PDB entry 4X28 | X-ray diffraction, 1.99 A resolution | chains A and D of the 4 polymer chains in the assembly

# Chain A
Protein: Acyl-CoA dehydrogenase
Organism: Mycobacterium tuberculosis (strain ATCC 25618 / H37Rv)
UniProt: I6YCA3 (I6YCA3_MYCTU); residues 1-400 here = UniProt positions 1-400
Amino-acid sequence (400 residues; each row starts with the number of its first residue):
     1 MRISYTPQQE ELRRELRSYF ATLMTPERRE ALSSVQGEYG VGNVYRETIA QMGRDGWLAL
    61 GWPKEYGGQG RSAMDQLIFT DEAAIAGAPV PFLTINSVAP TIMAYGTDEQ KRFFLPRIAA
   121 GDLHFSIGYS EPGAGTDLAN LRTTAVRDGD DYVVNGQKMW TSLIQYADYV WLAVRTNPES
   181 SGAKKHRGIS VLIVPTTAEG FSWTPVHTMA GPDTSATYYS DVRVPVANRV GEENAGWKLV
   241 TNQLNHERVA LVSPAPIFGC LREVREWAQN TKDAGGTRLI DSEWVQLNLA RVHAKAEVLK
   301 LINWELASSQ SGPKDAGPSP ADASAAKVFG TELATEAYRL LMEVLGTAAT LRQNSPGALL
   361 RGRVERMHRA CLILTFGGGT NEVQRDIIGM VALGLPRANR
Disordered / not traced: 36-42, 311-316, 400
Modified residues: Mse1, Mse24, Mse52, Mse74, Mse103, Mse159, Mse209, Mse342, Mse367, Mse390 (selenomethionine; parent Met)
Curated features (UniProtKB/Swiss-Prot):
  - active site: E247 (Proton acceptor)
  - binding site (FAD): I127 to S130, T136, S162, T380 to E382
  - mutagenesis: E247 (E247A: Loss of dehydrogenase activity)
Residues lining bound ligands: dihydroflavine-adenine dinucleotide (FDA): I127, G128, Y129, S130, G135, T136, Mse159, W160, T161, S162, T208, T214, I373, F376, G377, G378, T380, E382, V383
Reported in the primary citation:
  - binding site for dihydroflavine-adenine dinucleotide: S130, T136, S162
  - catalytic residues: E247
  - mutagenesis - E247A: abolished catalytic activity

# Chain D
Protein: Acyl-CoA dehydrogenase
Organism: Mycobacterium tuberculosis (strain ATCC 25618 / H37Rv)
UniProt: I6Y3Q0 (I6Y3Q0_MYCTU); residue numbers follow UniProt; this construct covers 1-373
Amino-acid sequence (373 residues; each row starts with the number of its first residue):
     1 MDFTTTEAAQ DLGGLVDTIV DAVCTPEHQR ELDKLEQRFD RELWRKLIDA GILSSAAPES
    61 LGGDGFGVLE QVAVLVALGH QLAAVPYLES VVLAAGALAR FGSPELQQGW GVSAVSGDRI
   121 LTVALDGEMG EGPVQAAGTG HGYRLTGTRT QVGYGPVADA FLVPAETDSG AAVFLVAAGD
   181 PGVAVTALAT TGLGSVGHLE LNGAKVDAAR RVGGTDVAVW LGTLSTLSRT AFQLGVLERG
   241 LQMTAEYART REQFDRPIGS FQAVGQRLAD GYIDVKGLRL TLTQAAWRVA EDSLASRECP
   301 QPADIDVATA GFWAAEAGHR VAHTIVHVHG GVGVDTDHPV HRYFLAAKQT EFALGGATGQ
   361 LRRIGRELAE TPA
Disordered / not traced: 293-301
Modified residues: Mse1 (selenomethionine; parent Met); Mse129 (selenomethionine; parent Met); Mse243 (selenomethionine; parent Met)
Curated features (UniProtKB/Swiss-Prot):
  - binding site (FAD): R251, H327, G331
Residues lining bound ligands: dihydroflavine-adenine dinucleotide (FDA): Y247, R251, Q253, F254, I258, F261, V264, H327, V328, H329, G330, G331, V334

# Interface between chain A and chain D
Contacting residue pairs (82):
  P132(A) with R251(D), hydrogen bond (backbone-side chain)
  G133(A) with Q253(D), hydrogen bond (backbone-side chain)
  A134(A) with Q253(D)
  G135(A) with Q253(D), hydrogen bond (backbone-side chain)
  T136(A) with Q253(D), hydrogen bond (backbone-side chain); F254(D)
  D137(A) with Q253(D), hydrogen bond (backbone-side chain); F254(D), hydrogen bond (side chain-backbone)
  Mse159(A) with D335(D)
  W160(A) with G331(D); V332(D)
  K184(A) with D255(D), salt bridge
  V206(A) with D335(D)
  H207(A) with D335(D); T336(D), hydrogen bond (backbone-backbone)
  T208(A) with V334(D); T336(D)
  Mse209(A) with G333(D); V334(D), hydrogen bond (backbone-backbone); T336(D); H341(D); F344(D), hydrophobic; L345(D), hydrophobic
  W267(A) with Mse129(D), hydrophobic
  T271(A) with G130(D)
  K272(A) with G130(D)
  L279(A) with Mse129(D), hydrophobic
  W284(A) with T358(D); R362(D)
  T335(A) with H319(D); H323(D)
  R339(A) with A315(D); E316(D), salt bridge; H319(D); E351(D), salt bridge; F352(D); A357(D)
  Mse342(A) with F352(D), hydrophobic
  E343(A) with F352(D); A357(D), hydrogen bond (side chain-backbone); T358(D), hydrogen bond
  L345(A) with Mse129(D)
  T347(A) with D126(D); G127(D), hydrogen bond (side chain-backbone); Mse129(D); T150(D); Q151(D), hydrogen bond (backbone-side chain)
  T350(A) with Q151(D), hydrogen bond; A189(D); T190(D); T191(D), hydrogen bond (backbone-backbone); Q349(D), hydrogen bond; F352(D)
  L351(A) with Q151(D); L188(D), hydrophobic; A189(D); T190(D)
  R352(A) with A189(D), hydrogen bond (backbone-backbone); T190(D), hydrogen bond (side chain-backbone); T191(D), hydrogen bond (side chain-backbone); L193(D); L345(D)
  S355(A) with L188(D); A189(D), hydrogen bond (side chain-backbone)
  P356(A) with T186(D); A187(D); L188(D)
  E365(A) with T191(D), hydrogen bond
  H368(A) with T191(D); F344(D); K348(D)
  R369(A) with L345(D)
  L372(A) with H323(D); F344(D), hydrophobic
  T375(A) with H327(D), hydrogen bond
  F376(A) with H327(D); G330(D); G331(D)
  T380(A) with H327(D), hydrogen bond
  E382(A) with A263(D); H327(D), salt bridge
  N399(A) with R256(D)
Other interface residues (no listed pair), chain A (46 interface residues in all): N140, A210, N288, V344, G346, A348, A349, N381
Other interface residues (no listed pair), chain D (47 interface residues in all): E128, E252, F261, V264, V326, G356

# In short
46 residues of chain A face 47 of chain D across their interface, with 22 hydrogen bonds and 4 salt bridges.
Among the polar pairs are K184(A)-D255(D), R339(A)-E316(D) and R339(A)-E351(D). Dihydroflavine-adenine
dinucleotide is bound between chain A and chain D. From the paper: the catalytic residue E247(A); E247A of
chain A abolishes catalytic activity.
Here chain A is Acyl-CoA dehydrogenase and chain D is Acyl-CoA dehydrogenase, both from Mycobacterium
tuberculosis (strain ATCC 25618 / H37Rv). Entry 4X28 (Crystal structure of the ChsE4-ChsE5 complex from
Mycobacterium tuberculosis) was determined by X-ray diffraction.
